Entry 7Q5B (electron microscopy, 3.98 A resolution); this record covers chains R and Y of the 13 polymer chains in the assembly.

== Chain R ==
Molecule: 56-nt DNA strand
Sequence (56 nucleotides; numbered -27 to 28; the number before each row is that of its first residue; numbers below 1 keep their minus sign (DG-27 is residue -27)):
   -27 GAGCCCGTAA TACAACAGAT TTTTTCTCTT AGTTTTAAAT TTTTATATTT CGTCGA

== Chain Y ==
Molecule: TATA-box-binding protein
Source organism: Saccharomyces cerevisiae S288C
UniProt: P13393 (TBP_YEAST); residue numbers follow UniProt; this construct covers 1-240
Amino-acid sequence (240 residues; each row starts with the number of its first residue):
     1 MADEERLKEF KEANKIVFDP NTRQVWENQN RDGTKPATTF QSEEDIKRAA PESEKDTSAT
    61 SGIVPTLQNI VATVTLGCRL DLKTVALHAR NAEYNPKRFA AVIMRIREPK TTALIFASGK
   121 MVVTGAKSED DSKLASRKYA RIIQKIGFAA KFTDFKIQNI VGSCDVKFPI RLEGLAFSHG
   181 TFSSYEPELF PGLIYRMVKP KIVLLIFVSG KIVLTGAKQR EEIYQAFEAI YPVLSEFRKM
Not modelled in the structure: 1-60

== Chain R / chain Y interface ==
Pairs across the interface - 26 pairs, chain R then chain Y:
  DA11(R) with Arg98(Y), hydrogen bond to the base
  DT12(R) with Arg98(Y), hydrogen bond to the base; Phe99(Y), base contact
  DT13(R) with Leu114(Y), base contact
  DT14(R) with Glu93(Y), phosphate contact; Ile103(Y), phosphate contact; Thr112(Y), phosphate contact; Thr124(Y), hydrogen bond to the base
  DT15(R) with Asn69(Y), base contact; Arg105(Y), salt bridge to the phosphate; Thr112(Y), hydrogen bond to the phosphate
  DT16(R) with Gln68(Y), hydrogen bond to the phosphate; Asn69(Y), hydrogen bond to the base; Lys110(Y), salt bridge to the phosphate; Val161(Y), base contact
  DA17(R) with Gln68(Y), hydrogen bond to the sugar; Ser163(Y), sugar contact; Val213(Y), base contact
  DT18(R) with Phe207(Y), base contact; Ser209(Y), phosphate contact; Lys211(Y), phosphate contact; Val213(Y), base contact
  DA19(R) with Pro191(Y), base contact; Phe207(Y), sugar contact; Ser209(Y), hydrogen bond to the phosphate
  DT20(R) with Pro191(Y), sugar contact
Also at the interface, not in a pair above, chain Y (21 interface residues in all): Gly125, Phe190, Leu205

== Summary ==
The interface between chain R and chain Y involves 10 residues on one side and 21 on the other, with 8
hydrogen bonds and 2 salt bridges. Among the polar pairs are DA11(R)-Arg98(Y), DT12(R)-Arg98(Y) and
DT14(R)-Thr124(Y).
Here chain R is a 56-nt DNA strand and chain Y is TATA-box-binding protein (Saccharomyces cerevisiae S288C).
Entry 7Q5B (Cryo-EM structure of Ty3 retrotransposon targeting a TFIIIB-bound tRNA gene) was determined by
electron microscopy.
